6ILP - chains A and D of the 4 polymer chains in the assembly; structure by electron microscopy, 2.90 A resolution.

# Chain A
Protein: Capsid protein VP1
From: Echovirus E6
Chain sequence (275 residues; each row starts with the number of its first residue):
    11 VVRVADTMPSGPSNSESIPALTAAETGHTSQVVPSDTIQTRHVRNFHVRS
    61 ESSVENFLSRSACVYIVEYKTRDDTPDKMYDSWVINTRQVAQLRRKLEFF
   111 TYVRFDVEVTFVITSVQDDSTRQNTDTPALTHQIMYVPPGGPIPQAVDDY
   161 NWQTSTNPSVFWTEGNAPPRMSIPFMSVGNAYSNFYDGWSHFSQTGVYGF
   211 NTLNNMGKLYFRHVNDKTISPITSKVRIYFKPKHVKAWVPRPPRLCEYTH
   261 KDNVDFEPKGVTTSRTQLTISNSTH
Residues lining bound ligands: sphingosine (SPH): Ile-95, Thr-97, Leu-107, Val-113, Phe-115, Val-117, Val-119, Ile-144, Tyr-146, Pro-168, Ser-169, Val-170, Met-181, Ile-183, Met-186, Tyr-192, Asn-194, Met-216, Leu-219, Phe-240

# Chain D
Protein: Capsid protein VP4
From: Echovirus E6
Chain sequence (68 residues; each row starts with the number of its first residue):
     1 GAQVSTQKTGAHETSLSASGNSTIHYTNINYYKDAASNSANRQDFTQDPG
    51 KFTEPVKDIMVKSLPALN
Not modelled in the structure: 14-23

# Interface between chain A and chain D
Residue-residue contacts (39; chain A residue first):
  Val-12(A) / Phe-45(D)
  Ser-27(A) / Ser-63(D)
  Ile-28(A) / Lys-62(D)
  Ile-28(A) / Ser-63(D)  hydrogen bond (backbone-backbone)
  Ile-28(A) / Pro-65(D)  hydrophobic
  Pro-29(A) / Lys-62(D)
  Thr-36(A) / Val-56(D)
  Thr-36(A) / Met-60(D)
  Gly-37(A) / Pro-55(D)
  His-38(A) / Glu-54(D)
  Thr-39(A) / Thr-53(D)
  Gln-41(A) / Thr-53(D)
  Gln-41(A) / Glu-54(D)
  Gln-41(A) / Lys-62(D)  hydrogen bond (backbone-side chain)
  Val-43(A) / Lys-62(D)
  Asp-46(A) / Lys-62(D)  salt bridge
  Phe-56(A) / Ala-11(D)  hydrophobic
  Val-58(A) / Lys-8(D)
  Val-58(A) / Phe-45(D)  hydrophobic
  Arg-59(A) / Gln-47(D)
  Ser-60(A) / Lys-8(D)
  Ser-60(A) / Phe-45(D)
  Glu-65(A) / Ala-40(D)
  Glu-65(A) / Asn-41(D)
  Asn-66(A) / Arg-42(D)
  Ser-69(A) / Arg-42(D)  hydrogen bond
  Asp-116(A) / Ala-36(D)
  Ser-182(A) / Ala-36(D)
  Ser-182(A) / Ser-37(D)
  Pro-184(A) / Ala-36(D)  hydrophobic
  Lys-241(A) / Arg-42(D)
  Lys-243(A) / Ala-36(D)  hydrogen bond (side chain-backbone)
  Lys-243(A) / Ser-37(D)
  Lys-243(A) / Asn-38(D)  hydrogen bond (side chain-backbone)
  His-244(A) / Ala-35(D)
  His-244(A) / Asn-38(D)
  His-244(A) / Ser-39(D)  hydrogen bond (side chain-backbone)
  His-244(A) / Asn-41(D)
  Pro-250(A) / Phe-52(D)
Also at the interface, not in a pair above, chain A (29 interface residues in all): Arg-13, Ala-33, Val-42, Ser-63
Also at the interface, not in a pair above, chain D (26 interface residues in all): Asp-44, Thr-46, Leu-64, Ala-66, Leu-67

# Overview
The interface between chain A and chain D involves 29 residues on one side and 26 on the other; the contacts
include 6 hydrogen bonds and 1 salt bridge. Polar contacts include Asp-46(A)/Lys-62(D), Gln-41(A)/Lys-62(D)
and Ser-69(A)/Arg-42(D). Ligands of chain A: sphingosine.
Chain A is Capsid protein VP1 and chain D is Capsid protein VP4, both from Echovirus E6; the structure,
Cryo-EM structure of full Echovirus 6 particle at PH 7.4, was determined by electron microscopy (same
publication as 6ILJ, 6ILK, 6ILL, 6ILM, 6ILN and 6ILO).
